PDB entry 6G9Q | X-ray diffraction, 1.89 A resolution | chains A and H of the 5 polymer chains in the assembly

== Chain A ==
Molecule: H-2 class I histocompatibility antigen, D-B alpha chain
From: Mus musculus
UniProtKB: P01899 (HA11_MOUSE); residues 1-276 here correspond to UniProt positions 25-300 (UniProt number = residue number + 24)
Sequence (276 residues; numbered 1 to 276; the number before each row is that of its first residue):
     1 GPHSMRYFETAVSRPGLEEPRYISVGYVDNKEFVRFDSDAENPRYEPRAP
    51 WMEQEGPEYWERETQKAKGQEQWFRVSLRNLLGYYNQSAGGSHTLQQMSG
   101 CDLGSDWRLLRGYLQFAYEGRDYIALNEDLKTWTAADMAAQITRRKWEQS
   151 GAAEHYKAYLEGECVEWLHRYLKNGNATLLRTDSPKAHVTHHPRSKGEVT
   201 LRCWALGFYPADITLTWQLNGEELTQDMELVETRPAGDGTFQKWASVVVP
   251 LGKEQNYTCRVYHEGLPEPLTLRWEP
Disulfides: Cys101-Cys164, Cys203-Cys259

== Chain H ==
Molecule: T-cell receptor beta chain V region C5, T-cell receptor beta-1 chain C region
From: Mus musculus
UniProtKB: chimeric construct of P04213, P01852: residues 1-111 from P04213 (TVB5_MOUSE) positions 11-121 (UniProt number = residue number + 10); residues 112-238 from P01852 positions 1-127 (UniProt number = residue number - 111)
Sequence (238 residues; numbered 1 to 238; the number before each row is that of its first residue):
     1 AVTQSPRSKVAVTGGKVTLSCHQTNNHDYMYWYRQDTGHGLRLIHYSYVA
    51 DSTEKGDIPDGYKASRPSQENFSLILELASLSQTAVYFCASSDAGGRNTL
   101 YFGAGTRLSVLEDLRNVTPPKVSLFEPSKAEISNKQKATLVCLARGFFPD
   151 HVELSWWVNGKEVHSGVCTDPQAYKESNYSYSLSSRLRVSATFWHNPRNH
   201 FRCQVQFHGLSEEDKWPEGSPKPVTQNISAEAWGRADC
Unresolved in the structure: 238
Construct notes: conflict Asp93 (Gly103 in P04213), Ala94 (Thr104 in P04213), Arg97 (Leu108 in P04213), Asn98 (Asp109 in P04213), Leu100 (Gln111 in P04213), Ala104 (Pro115 in P04213), Ser109 (Leu120 in P04213), Ser133 (Ala22 in P01852), Cys168 (Ser57 in P01852), Ser182 (Cys71 in P01852)
Disulfides: Cys21-Cys89, Cys142-Cys203
UniProt features mapped onto this chain:
  - glycosylation (N-linked (GlcNAc...) asparagine): Asn178, Asn227

== How chain A and chain H interact ==
Contacting residue pairs - 6 pairs, chain A then chain H:
  Gln72(A) with Tyr29(H); Tyr48(H)
  Val76(A) with Asp28(H)
  Arg79(A) with Asp28(H), salt bridge; Gln69(H)
  His155(A) with Arg97(H), hydrogen bond
Interface residues without a listed pair, chain A (5 interface residues in all): Trp73
Interface residues without a listed pair, chain H (7 interface residues in all): Asp93, Ala94

== In short ==
The interface between chain A and chain H involves 5 residues on one side and 7 on the other; the contacts
include 1 hydrogen bond and 1 salt bridge. Among the polar pairs are Arg79(A)-Asp28(H) and His155(A)-Arg97(H).
Chain A is H-2 class I histocompatibility antigen, D-B alpha chain and chain H is T-cell receptor beta chain V
region C5, T-cell receptor beta-1 chain C region, both from Mus musculus; the structure, Ternary complex of
P14 TCR with murine MHC class I H-2 Db in complex with self-antigen ..., was determined by X-ray diffraction.
